PDB entry 8F4B | electron microscopy, 3.27 A resolution | chains A and B

Chain A:
Protein: Multidrug resistance-associated protein 1
From: Bos taurus
Notes: EC 7.6.2.2, 7.6.2.3
UniProtKB: Q8HXQ5 (MRP1_BOVIN); residues 205-1530 here = UniProt positions 205-1530
Chain sequence (1326 residues; row label = number of the first residue in the row):
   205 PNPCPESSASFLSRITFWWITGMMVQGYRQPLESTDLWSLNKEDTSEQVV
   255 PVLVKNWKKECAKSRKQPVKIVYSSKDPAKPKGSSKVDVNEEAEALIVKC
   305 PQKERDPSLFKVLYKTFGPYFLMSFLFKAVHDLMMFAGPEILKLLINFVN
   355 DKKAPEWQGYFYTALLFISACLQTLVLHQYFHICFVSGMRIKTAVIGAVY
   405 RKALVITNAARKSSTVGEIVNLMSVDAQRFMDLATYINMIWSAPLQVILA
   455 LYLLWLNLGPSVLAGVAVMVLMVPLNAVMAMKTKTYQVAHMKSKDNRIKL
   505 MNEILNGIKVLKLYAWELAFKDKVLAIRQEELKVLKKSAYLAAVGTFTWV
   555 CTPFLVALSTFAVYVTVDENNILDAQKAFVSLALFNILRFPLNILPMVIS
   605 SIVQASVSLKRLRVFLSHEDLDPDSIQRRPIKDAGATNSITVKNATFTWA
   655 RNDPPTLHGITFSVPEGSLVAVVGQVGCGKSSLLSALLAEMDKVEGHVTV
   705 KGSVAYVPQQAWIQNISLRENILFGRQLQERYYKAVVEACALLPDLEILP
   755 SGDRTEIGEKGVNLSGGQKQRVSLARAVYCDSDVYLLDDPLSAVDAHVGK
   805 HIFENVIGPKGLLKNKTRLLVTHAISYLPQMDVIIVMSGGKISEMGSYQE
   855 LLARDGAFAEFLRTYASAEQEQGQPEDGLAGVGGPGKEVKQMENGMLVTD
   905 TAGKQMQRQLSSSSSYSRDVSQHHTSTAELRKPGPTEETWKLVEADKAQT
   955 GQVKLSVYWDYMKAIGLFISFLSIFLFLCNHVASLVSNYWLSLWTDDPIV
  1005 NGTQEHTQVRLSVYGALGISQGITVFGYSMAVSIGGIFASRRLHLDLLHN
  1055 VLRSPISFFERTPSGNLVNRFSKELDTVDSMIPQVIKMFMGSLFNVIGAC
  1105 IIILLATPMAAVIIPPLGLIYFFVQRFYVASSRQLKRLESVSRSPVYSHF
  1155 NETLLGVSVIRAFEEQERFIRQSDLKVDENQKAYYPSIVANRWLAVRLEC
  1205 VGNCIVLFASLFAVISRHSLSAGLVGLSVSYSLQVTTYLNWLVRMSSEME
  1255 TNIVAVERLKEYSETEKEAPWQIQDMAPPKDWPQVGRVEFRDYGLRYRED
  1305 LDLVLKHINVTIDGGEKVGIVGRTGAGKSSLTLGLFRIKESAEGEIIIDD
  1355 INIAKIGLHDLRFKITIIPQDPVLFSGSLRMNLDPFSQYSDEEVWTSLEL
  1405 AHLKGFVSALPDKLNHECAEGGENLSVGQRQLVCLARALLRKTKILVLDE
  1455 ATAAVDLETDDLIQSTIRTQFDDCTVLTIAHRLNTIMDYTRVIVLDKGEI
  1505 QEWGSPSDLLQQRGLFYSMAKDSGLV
Not modelled in the structure: 269-313, 634-642, 868-957
UniProt features mapped onto this chain:
  - binding site (ATP): Gly678 to Ser685, Gly1326 to Ser1333
  - modified residue: Tyr277 (Phosphotyrosine), Ser289 (Phosphoserine), Lys503 (N6-succinyllysine), Ser915 (Phosphoserine), Ser930 (Phosphoserine)
  - glycosylation: Asn1005 (N-linked (GlcNAc...) asparagine)
From the paper describing this entry:
  - conformationally variable residues (side-chain flip): Tyr440, Trp553, Trp1245

Chain B:
Protein: Cyclic peptide inhibitor 1 (CPI1)
From: synthetic construct
Chain sequence (18 residues; each row starts with the number of its first residue):
     1 YFWGNLHWYYEQFDSTCX
Covalent attachments: covalent link Tyr1-ACE_18
Modified residues: Tyr1 (D-tyrosine; DTY); ACE (acetyl group) at position 18
From the paper describing this entry:
  - contacts within the chain: Trp3-Asn5 (hydrogen bond), Asn5-Tyr9 (hydrogen bond), Tyr1-Cys17

How chain A and chain B interact:
Residue-residue contacts (54; chain A residue first):
  Leu381(A) - Tyr10(B)  hydrophobic
  His382(A) - Tyr10(B)
  Phe385(A) - Tyr10(B)  hydrophobic
  Phe385(A) - Glu11(B)
  Phe389(A) - Tyr10(B)
  Phe389(A) - Gln12(B)
  Arg433(A) - Asp14(B)  salt bridge
  Asp436(A) - Gln12(B)
  Asp436(A) - Asp14(B)
  Asp436(A) - Ser15(B)  hydrogen bond (side chain-backbone)
  Thr439(A) - Glu11(B)
  Thr439(A) - Gln12(B)
  Tyr440(A) - Gln12(B)
  Tyr440(A) - Phe13(B)  hydrophobic
  Met443(A) - Glu11(B)
  Asn480(A) - Trp3(B)
  Met483(A) - Trp3(B)
  Ala484(A) - Trp3(B)  hydrophobic
  Leu545(A) - Trp3(B)
  Ala546(A) - Trp3(B)  hydrophobic
  Val548(A) - Trp3(B)
  Gly549(A) - Trp3(B)
  Gly549(A) - Gly4(B)
  Trp553(A) - Gly4(B)
  Trp553(A) - Leu6(B)
  Trp553(A) - His7(B)
  Arg593(A) - His7(B)
  Phe594(A) - His7(B)
  Phe594(A) - Trp8(B)
  Phe594(A) - Tyr9(B)  hydrophobic
  Asn597(A) - Asn5(B)
  Asn597(A) - His7(B)  hydrogen bond
  Asn597(A) - Tyr9(B)
  Ile598(A) - Tyr9(B)  hydrophobic
  Ile598(A) - Glu11(B)
  Ile598(A) - Phe13(B)  hydrophobic
  Met601(A) - Phe2(B)  hydrophobic
  Met601(A) - Tyr9(B)  hydrophobic
  Met601(A) - Phe13(B)  hydrophobic
  Val602(A) - Phe13(B)  hydrophobic
  Val1089(A) - Tyr1(B)
  Met1092(A) - Tyr1(B)
  Met1092(A) - Leu6(B)  hydrophobic
  Tyr1188(A) - Gln12(B)  hydrogen bond
  Arg1196(A) - Tyr10(B)
  Ala1199(A) - Tyr10(B)  hydrophobic
  Glu1203(A) - Tyr10(B)  hydrogen bond
  Asn1244(A) - Trp8(B)
  Asn1244(A) - Tyr10(B)
  Trp1245(A) - Leu6(B)  hydrogen bond (side chain-backbone)
  Trp1245(A) - His7(B)
  Trp1245(A) - Trp8(B)
  Arg1248(A) - Trp8(B)
  Glu1252(A) - Tyr1(B)
Other interface residues (no listed pair), chain A (37 interface residues in all): Gln432, Gln608, Ser1096, Met1249
The authors on this interface:
  - specific contacts: Tyr440(A)-Phe13(B) (pi stacking)
  - interface residues, chain A: Phe385(A), Tyr440(A), Trp553(A), Phe594(A), Met1092(A), Asn1244(A), Trp1245(A), Arg1248(A)
  - interface residues, chain B: Tyr1(B)

Summary:
37 residues of chain A face 15 of chain B across their interface; the contacts include 5 hydrogen bonds and 1
salt bridge. Among the polar pairs are Arg433(A)-Asp14(B), Asp436(A)-Ser15(B) and Asn597(A)-His7(B). The paper
describes pi stacking between Tyr440(A) and Phe13(B). The paper reports interface residues Phe385(A),
Tyr440(A) and Tyr1(B) among others; conformational variability at Tyr440(A), Trp553(A) and Trp1245(A).
Here chain A is Multidrug resistance-associated protein 1 (Bos taurus) and chain B is Cyclic peptide inhibitor
1 (CPI1) (synthetic construct). Entry 8F4B (Bovine multidrug resistance protein 1 (MRP1) bound to cyclic
peptide inhibitor 1 (CPI1)) was determined by electron microscopy.
